PDB entry 4WQP | X-ray diffraction, 1.99 A resolution | chain A

Chain A:
Molecule: Nuclear receptor ROR-gamma
Organism: Homo sapiens
Notes: fragment: ROR-gamma ligand binding domain
UniProtKB: P51449 (RORG_HUMAN); residue numbers follow UniProt; this construct covers 262-507
Amino-acid sequence (265 residues; each row starts with the number of its first residue):
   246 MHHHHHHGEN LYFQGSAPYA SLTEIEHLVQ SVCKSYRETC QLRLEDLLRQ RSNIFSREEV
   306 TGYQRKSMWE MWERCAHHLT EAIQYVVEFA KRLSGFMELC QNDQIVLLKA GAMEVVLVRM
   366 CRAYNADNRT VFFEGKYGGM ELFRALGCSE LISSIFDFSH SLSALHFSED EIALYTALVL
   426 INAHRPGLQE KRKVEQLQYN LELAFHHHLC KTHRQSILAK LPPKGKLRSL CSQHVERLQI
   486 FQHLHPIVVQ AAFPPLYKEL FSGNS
Unresolved in the structure: 246-264, 499-510
Construct notes: initiating methionine (246); expression tag (247-261, 508-510)
UniProt features mapped onto this chain:
  - motif: Leu501 to Phe506 (AF-2)
Residues lining bound ligands: 3SX (N-[4-(4-acetylpiperazin-1-yl)benzyl]-N-(2-methylpropyl)-1-phenylmethanesulfonamide): Cys285, Gln286, Leu287, Leu292, Trp317, Cys320, His323, Leu324, Ala327, Arg364, Met365, Arg367, Ala368, Val376, Phe377, Phe378, Phe388, Leu391, Leu396, Ile397, Ile400, Phe401, His479, Arg482, Leu483, Phe486
From the paper describing this entry:
  - binding site for 3SX: His479
  - conformationally variable residues (side-chain flip): Trp317, His479, Phe486

Summary:
Chain A binds compound 3SX. The paper reports a binding site for 3SX at His479; conformational variability at
Trp317, His479 and Phe486.
Chain A is Nuclear receptor ROR-gamma (Homo sapiens); the structure, Crystal structure of RORc in complex with
a benzyl sulfonamide inverse agonist, was determined by X-ray diffraction (same publication as 4WPF).
